7MKN - chains D and E of the 9 polymer chains in the assembly; structure by electron microscopy, 3.30 A resolution.

Chain D:
Name: DNA-directed RNA polymerase subunit beta'
From: Escherichia coli (strain K12)
Notes: EC 2.7.7.6
Reference sequence: A0A6D2WUT6 (A0A6D2WUT6_ECOLI); numbering as in UniProt (aligned over 14-1376)
Chain sequence (1363 residues; numbered 14 to 1376; the number before each row is that of its first residue):
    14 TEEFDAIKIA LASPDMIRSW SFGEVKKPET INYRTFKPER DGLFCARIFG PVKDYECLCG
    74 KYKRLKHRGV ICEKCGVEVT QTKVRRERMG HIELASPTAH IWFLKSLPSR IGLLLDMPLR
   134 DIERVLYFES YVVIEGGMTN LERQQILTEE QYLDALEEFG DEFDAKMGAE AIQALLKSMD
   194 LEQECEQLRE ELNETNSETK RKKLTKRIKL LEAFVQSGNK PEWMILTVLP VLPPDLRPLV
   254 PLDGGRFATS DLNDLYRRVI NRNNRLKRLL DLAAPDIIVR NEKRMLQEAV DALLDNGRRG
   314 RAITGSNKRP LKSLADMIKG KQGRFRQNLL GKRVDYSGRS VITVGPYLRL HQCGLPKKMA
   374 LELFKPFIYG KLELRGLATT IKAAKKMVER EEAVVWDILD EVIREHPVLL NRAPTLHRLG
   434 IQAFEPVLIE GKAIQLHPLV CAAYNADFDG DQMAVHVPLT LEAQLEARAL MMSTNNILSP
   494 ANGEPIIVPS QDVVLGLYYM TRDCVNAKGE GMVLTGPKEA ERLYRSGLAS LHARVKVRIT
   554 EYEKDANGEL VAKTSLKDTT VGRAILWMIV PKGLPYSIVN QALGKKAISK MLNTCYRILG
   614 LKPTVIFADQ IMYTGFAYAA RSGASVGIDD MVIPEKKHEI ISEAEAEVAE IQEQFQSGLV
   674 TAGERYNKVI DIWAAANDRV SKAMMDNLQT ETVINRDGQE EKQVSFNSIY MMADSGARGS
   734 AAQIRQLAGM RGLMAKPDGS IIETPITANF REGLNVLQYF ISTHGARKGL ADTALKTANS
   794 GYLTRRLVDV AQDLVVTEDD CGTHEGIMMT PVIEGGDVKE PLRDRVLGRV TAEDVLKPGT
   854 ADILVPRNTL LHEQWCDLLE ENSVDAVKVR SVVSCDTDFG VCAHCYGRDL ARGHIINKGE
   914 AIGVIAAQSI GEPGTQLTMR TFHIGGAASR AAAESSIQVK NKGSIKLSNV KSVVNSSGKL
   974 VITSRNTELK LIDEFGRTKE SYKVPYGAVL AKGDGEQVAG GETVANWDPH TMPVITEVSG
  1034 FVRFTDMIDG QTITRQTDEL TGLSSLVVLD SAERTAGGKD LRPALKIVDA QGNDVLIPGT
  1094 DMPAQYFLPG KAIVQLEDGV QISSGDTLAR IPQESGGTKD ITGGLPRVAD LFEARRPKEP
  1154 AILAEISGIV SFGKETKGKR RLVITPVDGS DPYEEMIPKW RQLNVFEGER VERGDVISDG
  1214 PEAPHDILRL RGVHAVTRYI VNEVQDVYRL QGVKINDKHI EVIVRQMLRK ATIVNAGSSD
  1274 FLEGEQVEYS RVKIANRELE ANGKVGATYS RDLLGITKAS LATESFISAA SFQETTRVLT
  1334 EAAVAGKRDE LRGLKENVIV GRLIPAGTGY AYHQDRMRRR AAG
Not modelled in the structure: 932-945, 1126-1134
Metal / ion sites: Zn2+ site 1: Cys-70, Cys-72, Cys-85, Cys-88; Mg2+: Asp-462, Asp-464 (shared with 1 residue of chain R); Zn2+ site 2: Cys-814, Cys-888, Cys-895, Cys-898
Small-molecule neighbours: CMPcPP (2TM; 5'-O-[(S)-hydroxy{[(S)-hydroxy(phosphonooxy)phosphoryl]methyl}phosphoryl]cytidine): Arg-425, Pro-427, Asn-458, Asp-460, Asp-462, Arg-731

Chain E:
Name: DNA-directed RNA polymerase subunit omega
From: Escherichia coli (strain K12)
Notes: EC 2.7.7.6
Reference sequence: P0A800 (RPOZ_ECOLI); residues 1-91 here = UniProt positions 1-91
Chain sequence (91 residues; each row starts with the number of its first residue):
     1 MARVTVQDAV EKIGNRFDLV LVAARRARQM QVGGKDPLVP EENDKTTVIA LREIEEGLIN
    61 NQILDVRERQ EQQEQEAAEL QAVTAIAEGR R
Not modelled in the structure: 1, 71-91

Interface between chain D and chain E:
Residue-residue contacts - 48 pairs, chain D then chain E:
  His-364(D) with Ala-2(E); Val-4(E)
  Val-415(D) with Lys-45(E), hydrogen bond (backbone-side chain)
  Ile-416(D) with Lys-45(E)
  Glu-418(D) with Asn-43(E); Asp-44(E); Lys-45(E); Val-48(E)
  His-419(D) with Lys-45(E), hydrogen bond
  Glu-438(D) with Ala-2(E)
  Leu-474(D) with Ala-24(E); Ala-27(E); Arg-28(E); Thr-47(E)
  Glu-475(D) with Ala-24(E); Arg-28(E), salt bridge
  Gln-477(D) with Thr-47(E)
  Leu-478(D) with Val-20(E); Ala-23(E); Ala-24(E); Thr-47(E); Leu-51(E), hydrophobic
  Glu-479(D) with Val-20(E)
  Arg-481(D) with Thr-47(E); Val-48(E); Leu-51(E)
  Leu-483(D) with Phe-17(E), hydrophobic; Val-20(E), hydrophobic
  Thr-487(D) with Val-4(E), hydrogen bond (side chain-backbone)
  Asn-488(D) with Val-6(E); Arg-16(E)
  Leu-614(D) with Thr-5(E); Gln-7(E)
  Lys-615(D) with Arg-3(E); Thr-5(E), hydrogen bond (side chain-backbone)
  Arg-905(D) with Gly-14(E); Arg-16(E)
  His-907(D) with Gln-7(E)
  Asn-910(D) with Gly-14(E), hydrogen bond (side chain-backbone); Asn-15(E), hydrogen bond (side chain-backbone); Arg-16(E); Phe-17(E)
  Lys-911(D) with Asn-15(E)
  Glu-913(D) with Phe-17(E)
  Gly-1360(D) with Phe-17(E)
  Thr-1361(D) with Phe-17(E); Leu-21(E)
  Ala-1364(D) with Leu-21(E), hydrophobic
Interface residues without a listed pair, chain D (27 interface residues in all): Arg-417, Ala-482
Interface residues without a listed pair, chain E (23 interface residues in all): Glu-55

In short:
27 residues of chain D and 23 residues of chain E are in contact; the contacts include 6 hydrogen bonds and 1
salt bridge. Among the polar pairs are Glu-475(D)/Arg-28(E), Val-415(D)/Lys-45(E) and His-419(D)/Lys-45(E).
Chain D binds CMPcPP.
Chain D is DNA-directed RNA polymerase subunit beta' and chain E is DNA-directed RNA polymerase subunit omega,
both from Escherichia coli (strain K12); the structure, Escherichia coli RNA polymerase and RapA elongation
complex, was determined by electron microscopy (same publication as 7MKP, 7MKO and 7MKQ).
